7PPZ - chains A and B; structure by X-ray diffraction, 2.52 A resolution.

[Chain A]
Name: Burkholderia Lethal Factor 1 (BLF1)
Organism: Burkholderia pseudomallei (strain K96243)
UniProt: Q63UP7 (Q63UP7_BURPS); residues 1-211 here = UniProt positions 1-211
Sequence (211 residues; row label = number of the first residue in the row):
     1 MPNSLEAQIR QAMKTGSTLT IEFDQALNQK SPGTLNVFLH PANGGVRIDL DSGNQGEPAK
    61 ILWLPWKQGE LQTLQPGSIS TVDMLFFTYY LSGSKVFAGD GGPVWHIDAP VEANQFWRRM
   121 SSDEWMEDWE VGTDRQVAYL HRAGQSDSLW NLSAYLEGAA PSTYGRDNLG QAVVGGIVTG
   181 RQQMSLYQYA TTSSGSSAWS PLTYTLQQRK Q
Disordered / not traced: 1-2
Differences from the reference sequence: engineered mutation S94 (Cys in Q63UP7)
What the authors report for this chain:
  - catalytic residues: S92
  - conformationally variable residues (side-chain flip): S92, S94
  - contacts within the chain: S94-H106 (hydrogen bond)

[Chain B]
Name: Eukaryotic initiation factor 4A-I
Organism: Homo sapiens
Notes: EC 3.6.4.13
UniProt: P60842 (IF4A1_HUMAN); residue numbers follow UniProt; this construct covers 20-406
Sequence (394 residues; row label = number of the first residue in the row):
    13 MHHHHHHEGV IESNWNEIVD SFDDMNLSES LLRGIYAYGF EKPSAIQQRA ILPCIKGYDV
    73 IAQAQSGTGK TATFAISILQ QIELDLKATQ ALVLAPTREL AQQIQKVVMA LGDYMGASCH
   133 ACIGGTNVRA EVQKLQMEAP HIIVGTPGRV FDMLNRRYLS PKYIKMFVLD EADEMLSRGF
   193 KDQIYDIFQK LNSNTQVVLL SATMPSDVLE VTKKFMRDPI RILVKKEELT LEGIRQFYIN
   253 VEREEWKLDT LCDLYETLTI TQAVIFINTR RKVDWLTEKM HARDFTVSAM HGDMDQKERD
   313 VIMREFRSGS SRVLITTDLL ARGIDVQQVS LVINYDLPTN RENYIHRIGR GGRFGRKGVA
   373 INMVTEEDKR TLRDIETFYN TSIEEMPLNV ADLI
Disordered / not traced: 13-19, 136-143, 148-150, 331-335
Differences from the reference sequence: initiating methionine (13); expression tag (14-19)
Curated features (UniProtKB/Swiss-Prot):
  - motif: D32 to Q60 (Q motif), D182 to D185 (DEAD box)
  - binding site (ATP): A76 to T83
  - modified residue: K118 (N6-acetyllysine), T158 (Phosphothreonine), K174 (N6-acetyllysine), K193 (N6-acetyllysine), K238 (N6-acetyllysine)
  - cross-link (Glycyl lysine isopeptide (Lys-Gly)): K146 (interchain with G-Cter in SUMO2), K225 (interchain with G-Cter in SUMO2), K238 (interchain with G-Cter in SUMO2), K309 (interchain with G-Cter in SUMO2), K369 (interchain with G-Cter in SUMO2), K381 (interchain with G-Cter in SUMO2)
What the authors report for this chain:
  - post-translational modification sites: Q339
  - conformationally variable residues (loop rearrangement): Y50 to P55, Q77 to F86

[Chain A / chain B interface]
Pairs across the interface (88; chain A residue first):
  E22(A) - D312(B)
  E22(A) - R316(B)  salt bridge
  Q25(A) - D337(B)
  Q29(A) - S218(B)
  Q29(A) - D219(B)
  K30(A) - K193(B)
  K30(A) - D219(B)
  S31(A) - L188(B)
  S31(A) - K193(B)
  S31(A) - D219(B)  hydrogen bond (backbone-side chain)
  P32(A) - L188(B)
  P32(A) - S189(B)
  P32(A) - G191(B)
  G33(A) - D194(B)
  T34(A) - D194(B)  hydrogen bond
  R47(A) - D312(B)  salt bridge
  W66(A) - Q339(B)
  Q68(A) - R362(B)
  Q68(A) - G363(B)  hydrogen bond (side chain-backbone)
  Q68(A) - G364(B)
  G69(A) - R362(B)
  G69(A) - G363(B)  hydrogen bond (backbone-backbone)
  G69(A) - G364(B)
  G69(A) - R365(B)  hydrogen bond (backbone-backbone)
  G69(A) - F366(B)  hydrogen bond (backbone-backbone)
  E70(A) - G364(B)
  E70(A) - R365(B)  salt bridge
  E70(A) - F366(B)
  Q72(A) - S189(B)
  T73(A) - S189(B)  hydrogen bond (backbone-backbone)
  T73(A) - R190(B)
  T73(A) - G191(B)  hydrogen bond (backbone-backbone)
  Q75(A) - R190(B)  hydrogen bond (side chain-backbone)
  Q75(A) - G191(B)
  Q75(A) - F192(B)
  G77(A) - Q195(B)
  S78(A) - D194(B)  hydrogen bond
  S78(A) - Q195(B)  hydrogen bond
  Y89(A) - D337(B)  hydrogen bond
  Y90(A) - R319(B)
  Y90(A) - Q339(B)  hydrogen bond (backbone-side chain)
  L91(A) - Q339(B)
  S92(A) - R319(B)
  S92(A) - V338(B)
  S92(A) - Q339(B)  hydrogen bond (backbone-side chain)
  S92(A) - Q340(B)
  G93(A) - Q339(B)  hydrogen bond (backbone-side chain)
  S94(A) - Q339(B)  hydrogen bond (backbone-side chain)
  H106(A) - Q339(B)
  D108(A) - Q339(B)
  D108(A) - R362(B)  salt bridge
  A109(A) - Q339(B)
  A109(A) - Q340(B)
  P110(A) - Q339(B)
  P110(A) - R362(B)
  P110(A) - G367(B)
  P110(A) - K369(B)  hydrogen bond (backbone-side chain)
  V111(A) - F366(B)
  V111(A) - G367(B)
  E112(A) - K369(B)
  Q115(A) - F366(B)
  R119(A) - F366(B)
  S122(A) - T109(B)
  S122(A) - R190(B)
  D123(A) - R190(B)
  E124(A) - R110(B)  salt bridge
  E124(A) - T158(B)
  E124(A) - R161(B)  salt bridge
  E127(A) - R110(B)  salt bridge
  E127(A) - E111(B)
  D128(A) - R110(B)  salt bridge
  R142(A) - Q340(B)  hydrogen bond
  Q145(A) - Q340(B)  hydrogen bond
  L149(A) - Q340(B)
  L149(A) - K369(B)
  D167(A) - T273(B)
  N168(A) - T273(B)
  N168(A) - Q340(B)  hydrogen bond
  L169(A) - T273(B)
  L169(A) - Q274(B)
  L169(A) - R324(B)
  G170(A) - R319(B)
  G170(A) - S320(B)
  Q171(A) - R319(B)  hydrogen bond
  T191(A) - S320(B)
  T192(A) - S320(B)
  T192(A) - S322(B)
  S193(A) - S322(B)
Interface residues without a listed pair, chain A (49 interface residues in all): L71
Interface residues without a listed pair, chain B (37 interface residues in all): I135, G321, G361
From the paper, about this interface:
  - pairs named by the authors: W66(A)-Q339(B) (hydrogen bond), Y90(A)-Q339(B) (backbone contact), S92(A)-Q339(B) (backbone contact), S92(A)-R319(B), S94(A)-Q339(B) (backbone contact)
  - interface residues, chain A: E22(A), W66(A), E70(A), Y89(A), L91(A), D108(A), E124(A), E127(A), D128(A), R142(A), Q145(A), N168(A), Q171(A), T191(A)
  - interface residues, chain B: R110(B), R161(B), R316(B), R319(B), D337(B), Q339(B), Q340(B), R362(B), R365(B)

[In short]
Chain A and chain B form an interface of 49 and 37 residues respectively, with 21 hydrogen bonds and 8 salt
bridges. Polar contacts include E22(A)-R316(B), R47(A)-D312(B) and E70(A)-R365(B). The authors report a
hydrogen bond between W66(A) and Q339(B); backbone contacts between Y90(A) and Q339(B), S92(A) and Q339(B) and
S94(A) and Q339(B); a contact between S92(A) and R319(B). From the paper: the catalytic residue S92(A);
interface residues E22(A), W66(A) and R110(B) among others.
Chain A is Burkholderia Lethal Factor 1 (BLF1) (Burkholderia pseudomallei (strain K96243)) and chain B is
Eukaryotic initiation factor 4A-I (Homo sapiens); the structure, Crystal structure of the Burkholderia Lethal
Factor 1 (BLF1) C94S inactive mutant in complex with human ..., was determined by X-ray diffraction, deposited
together with 6RVU.
